PDB entry 4OXK | X-ray diffraction, 1.84 A resolution | chains C and D of the 4 polymer chains in the assembly

[Chain C (and D)]
Molecule: Enoyl-[acyl-carrier-protein] reductase [NADH]
Organism: Mycobacterium tuberculosis
Notes: EC 1.3.1.9; chain D of this document is another copy of the same molecule, construct and numbering; everything in this record applies to it too
Reference sequence: P0A5Y6 (INHA_MYCTU); residue numbers follow UniProt; this construct covers 1-269
Chain sequence (289 residues; numbered -19 to 269; the number before each row is that of its first residue; numbers below 1 keep their minus sign (Met-19 is residue -19)):
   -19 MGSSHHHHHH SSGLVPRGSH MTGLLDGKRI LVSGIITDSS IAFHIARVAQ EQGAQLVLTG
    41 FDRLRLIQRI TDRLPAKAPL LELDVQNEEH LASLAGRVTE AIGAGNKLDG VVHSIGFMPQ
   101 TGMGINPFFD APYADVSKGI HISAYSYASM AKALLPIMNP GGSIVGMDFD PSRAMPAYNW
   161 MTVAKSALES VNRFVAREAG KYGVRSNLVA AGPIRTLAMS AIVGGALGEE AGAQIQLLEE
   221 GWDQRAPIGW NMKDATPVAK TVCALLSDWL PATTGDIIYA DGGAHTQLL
Not modelled in the structure: -19 to 2
Sequence notes: expression tag (-19 to 0)
Residues lining bound ligands:
  - 1S5 (5-(4-amino-2-methylphenoxy)-2-hexyl-4-hydroxy-1-methylpyridinium): Gly96, Phe97, Met98, Met103, Phe149, Met155, Pro156, Ala157, Tyr158, Met161, Lys165, Pro193, Ile194, Ala198, Met199, Ile215, Leu218
  - NAD (nicotinamide-adenine-dinucleotide): Gly14, Ile15, Ile16, Ser20, Ile21, Ala22, Phe41, Leu63, Asp64, Val65, Gln66, Ser94, Ile95, Gly96, Phe97, Ile122, Met147, Asp148, Phe149, Tyr158, Met161, Lys165, Ala191, Gly192, Pro193, Ile194, Thr196, Leu197, Ala198
Reported in the primary citation:
  - binding site for 1S5: Ile202, Ile215

[Chain C / chain D interface]
Pairs across the interface (26; chain C residue first):
  Arg153(C) with Arg153(D); His265(D), hydrogen bond (side chain-backbone); Thr266(D); Gln267(D); Leu268(D)
  Ala154(C) with Thr266(D), hydrogen bond (backbone-backbone); Gln267(D); Leu268(D), hydrogen bond (backbone-backbone)
  Pro156(C) with Leu269(D)
  Gln214(C) with Leu269(D)
  Leu217(C) with Leu269(D), hydrophobic
  Leu218(C) with Leu268(D), hydrophobic; Leu269(D)
  Arg225(C) with Leu268(D)
  His265(C) with Arg153(D), hydrogen bond (backbone-side chain)
  Thr266(C) with Arg153(D); Ala154(D), hydrogen bond (backbone-backbone)
  Gln267(C) with Arg153(D); Ala154(D)
  Leu268(C) with Arg153(D); Ala154(D), hydrogen bond (backbone-backbone); Arg225(D)
  Leu269(C) with Pro156(D); Gln214(D); Leu217(D), hydrophobic; Leu218(D)
Other interface residues (no listed pair), chain C (14 interface residues in all): Met155, Trp222
Other interface residues (no listed pair), chain D (15 interface residues in all): Ser152, Met155, Trp222

[Summary]
14 residues of chain C and 15 residues of chain D are in contact, with 6 hydrogen bonds. Among the polar pairs
are Arg153(C)-His265(D), Ala154(C)-Thr266(D) and Ala154(C)-Leu268(D). Bound to chain C: NAD and compound 1S5.
The paper reports a binding site for 1S5 at Ile202(C) and Ile215(C).
Chain C and chain D are both Enoyl-[acyl-carrier-protein] reductase [NADH] (Mycobacterium tuberculosis); the
structure, Multiple binding modes of inhibitor PT155 to the Mycobacterium tuberculosis enoyl-ACP reductase
InhA within a tetramer, was determined by X-ray diffraction (same publication as 4OHU, 4OXN, 4OXY and 4OYR).
